8DAN - chains A and E of the 12 polymer chains in the assembly; structure by electron microscopy, 4.74 A resolution (low resolution: residue-level contacts below are approximate; hydrogen-bond / salt-bridge calls are withheld).

== Chain A ==
Protein: E1 envelope glycoprotein
Organism: Western equine encephalitis virus
Reference sequence: Q1W679 (Q1W679_WEEV); residues 1-438 here correspond to UniProt positions 798-1235 (UniProt number = residue number + 797)
Sequence (438 residues; numbered 1 to 438; the number before each row is that of its first residue):
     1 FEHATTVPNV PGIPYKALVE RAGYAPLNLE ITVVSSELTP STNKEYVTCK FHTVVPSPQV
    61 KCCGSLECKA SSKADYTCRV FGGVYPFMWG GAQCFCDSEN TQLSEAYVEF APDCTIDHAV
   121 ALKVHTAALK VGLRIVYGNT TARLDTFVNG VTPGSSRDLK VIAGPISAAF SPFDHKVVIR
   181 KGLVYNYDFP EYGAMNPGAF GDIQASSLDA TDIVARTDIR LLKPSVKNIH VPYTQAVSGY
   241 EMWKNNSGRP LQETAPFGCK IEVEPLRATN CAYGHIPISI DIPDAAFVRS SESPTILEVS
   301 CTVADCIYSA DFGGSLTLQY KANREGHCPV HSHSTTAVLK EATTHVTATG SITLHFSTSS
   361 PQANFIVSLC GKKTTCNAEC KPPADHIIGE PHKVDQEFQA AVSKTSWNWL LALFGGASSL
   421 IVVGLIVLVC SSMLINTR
Cystine bridges: C49-C114, C62-C94, C63-C96, C68-C78, C259-C271, C301-C376, C306-C380, C328-C370
Glycans and other covalent adducts: N-acetylglucosamine (NAG) linked to N139

== Chain E ==
Protein: E2 envelope glycoprotein
Organism: Western equine encephalitis virus
Reference sequence: Q1W679 (Q1W679_WEEV); residues 5-419 here correspond to UniProt positions 321-735 (UniProt number = residue number + 316)
Sequence (415 residues; row label = number of the first residue in the row):
     5 ITDDFTLTSP YLGFCPYCRH SAPCFSPIKI ENVWDESDDG SIRIQVSAQF GYNQAGTADV
    65 TKFRYMSYDH DHDIKEDSME KLAISTSGPC RRLGHKGYFL LAQCPPGDSV TVSITSGASE
   125 NSCTVEKKIR RKFVGREEYL FPPVHGKLVK CHVYDHLKET SAGYITMHRP GPHAYKSYLE
   185 EASGEVYIKP PSGKNVTYEC KCGDYSTGIV STRTKMNGCT KAKQCIAYKR DQTKWVFNSP
   245 DLIRHTDHSV QGKLHIPFRL TPTVCPVPLA HTPTVTKWFK GITLHLTATR PTLLTTRKLG
   305 LRADATAEWI TGTTSRNFSV GREGLEYVWG NHEPVRVWAQ ESAPGDPHGW PHEIIIHYYH
   365 RHPVYTVIVL CGVALAILVG TASSAACIAK ARRDCLTPYA LAPNATVPTA LAVLC
Cystine bridges: C19-C127, C22-C28, C94-C108, C155-C269, C204-C229, C206-C223
Glycans and other covalent adducts: N-acetylglucosamine (NAG) linked to N199

== Interface between chain A and chain E ==
Residue-residue contacts (11; chain A residue first):
  D218(A) - T278(E)
  R220(A) - H275(E)
  R220(A) - T276(E)
  S225(A) - H149(E)
  V226(A) - V148(E)
  H230(A) - V148(E)
  P232(A) - H149(E)
  T234(A) - H275(E)
  Q235(A) - H275(E)
  A236(A) - H275(E)
  M242(A) - T317(E)
Other interface residues (no listed pair), chain A (11 interface residues in all): L222
Other interface residues (no listed pair), chain E (8 interface residues in all): G150, L273

== Summary ==
11 residues of chain A face 8 of chain E across their interface. Covalently linked N-acetylglucosamine: at
N139(A). Covalently linked N-acetylglucosamine: at N199(E).
Chain A is E1 envelope glycoprotein and chain E is E2 envelope glycoprotein, both from Western equine
encephalitis virus; the structure, CryoEM structure of Western equine encephalitis virus VLP in complex with
the avian MXRA8 receptor, was determined by electron microscopy, deposited together with 8DAQ and 8SQN.
